Entry 8HFC (electron microscopy, 3.50 A resolution); this record covers chains A and B.

[Chain A]
Protein: Palmitoyltransferase ERF2
Source organism: Saccharomyces cerevisiae (strain ATCC 204508 / S288c)
Notes: EC 2.3.1.225
UniProt: Q06551 (ERFB_YEAST); numbering as in UniProt (aligned over 1-359)
Amino-acid sequence (381 residues; each row starts with the number of its first residue; numbers below 1 keep their minus sign (Met-21 is residue -21)):
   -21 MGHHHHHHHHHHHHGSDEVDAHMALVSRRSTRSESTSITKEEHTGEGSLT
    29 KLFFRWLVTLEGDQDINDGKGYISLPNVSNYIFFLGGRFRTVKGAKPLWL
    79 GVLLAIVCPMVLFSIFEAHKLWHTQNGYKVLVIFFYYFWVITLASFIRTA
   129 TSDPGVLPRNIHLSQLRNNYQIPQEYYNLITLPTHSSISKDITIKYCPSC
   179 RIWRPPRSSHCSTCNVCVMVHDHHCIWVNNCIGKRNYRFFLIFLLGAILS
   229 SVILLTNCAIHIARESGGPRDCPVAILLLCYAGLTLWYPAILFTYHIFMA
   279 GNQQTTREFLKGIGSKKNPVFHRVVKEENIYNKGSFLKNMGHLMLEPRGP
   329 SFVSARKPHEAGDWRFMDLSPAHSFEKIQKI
Not modelled in the structure: -21 to 74, 351-359
Differences from the reference sequence: initiating methionine (-21); expression tag (-20 to 0)
Swiss-Prot annotation at these positions:
  - active site: Cys203 (S-palmitoyl cysteine intermediate)
  - mutagenesis: Lys173 (K173E: In ERF2-1; loss of function), Arg182 (R182Q: In ERF2-7; loss of function), Cys189 (C189S: Abolishes palmitoyltransferase activity and interaction with SHR5), Asp200 (D200A: Loss of function), His201 (H201A: Abolishes palmitoyltransferase activity), Cys203 (C203S: Abolishes palmitoyltransferase activity), Phe218 (F218S: In ERF2-2; loss of function)
Covalently attached groups: palmitic acid (PLM) linked to Cys203
Metal / ion sites: Zn2+ site 1: Cys175, Cys178, His188, Cys195; Zn2+ site 2: Cys189, Cys192, His202, Cys209
What the authors report for this chain:
  - mutagenesis - C203A: abolished catalytic activity
  - catalytic residues: Cys203
  - binding site for palmitic acid: His201, Trp205, Phe218

[Chain B]
Protein: Ras modification protein ERF4
Source organism: Saccharomyces cerevisiae (strain ATCC 204508 / S288c)
UniProt: P41912 (ERFD_YEAST); numbering as in UniProt (aligned over 1-237)
Amino-acid sequence (264 residues; each row starts with the number of its first residue; numbers below 1 keep their minus sign (Met-26 is residue -26)):
   -26 MDYKDDDDKGSDYKDDDDKGSDEVDAHMCDSHQKEEDNANTSERALFFNY
    24 HEFSYSFYEDLGSEDAKPTEHDEDHKLCITHFPNVYAARGSAEFQVTRVV
    74 RVPRRFDESRSSLETPQFSTQLPGSEPAAIVGDDGTSFVRCGRYDIGDHV
   124 FGCSSVSPLSEYLSAAELAEVVHRVNGFLLREEGEVFGWRNLSGLLLDML
   174 TGGLWSWVLGPLLSRPVFQESLALEQYVAQLNSPGGLLHERGVRLVLPRR
   224 SGCLSLDFVVPRPK
Not modelled in the structure: -26 to 15
Differences from the reference sequence: initiating methionine (-26); expression tag (-25 to 0)
Swiss-Prot annotation at these positions:
  - mutagenesis: Ser128 (S128P: In ERF4-1; loss of function), Val148 (V148K: In ERF4-2; loss of function), Leu204 (L204P: In ERF4-3; loss of function)
Disulfide bonds: Cys114-Cys126

[How chain A and chain B interact]
Pairs across the interface (95):
  Tyr115(A) with Leu173(B), hydrogen bond (side chain-backbone)
  Ile119(A) with Leu173(B); Gly175(B)
  Ser123(A) with Gly175(B)
  Ile125(A) with Trp180(B), hydrophobic
  Arg126(A) with Gly176(B), hydrogen bond (side chain-backbone); Ser179(B), hydrogen bond (side chain-backbone); Trp180(B)
  Thr129(A) with Trp180(B)
  Leu135(A) with Leu227(B), hydrophobic
  Pro136(A) with Gly225(B)
  Asn138(A) with Val58(B)
  Ile139(A) with Arg74(B); Ser224(B)
  His140(A) with His24(B); Arg74(B); Leu227(B); Ser228(B)
  Leu141(A) with Arg74(B), hydrogen bond (backbone-side chain)
  Ser142(A) with Phe26(B); Pro56(B)
  Gln143(A) with Phe26(B); Tyr28(B); Tyr117(B), hydrogen bond; Asp118(B)
  Leu144(A) with Asp118(B), hydrogen bond (backbone-side chain); Ile119(B)
  Arg145(A) with Tyr117(B); Asp118(B), salt bridge; Ile119(B)
  Pro151(A) with Phe26(B), hydrophobic; Tyr28(B)
  Glu153(A) with Phe26(B); Ser27(B), hydrogen bond (side chain-backbone)
  Tyr154(A) with His24(B), hydrogen bond (side chain-backbone); Phe26(B); Phe55(B)
  Ile158(A) with Phe21(B), hydrophobic; Tyr23(B), hydrophobic
  Leu160(A) with Phe20(B), hydrophobic; Tyr23(B), hydrophobic; Phe79(B), hydrophobic
  Pro161(A) with Ala18(B); Phe20(B); Phe79(B); Asp80(B)
  Thr162(A) with Arg17(B), hydrogen bond (backbone-side chain); Phe79(B); Asp80(B); Leu86(B)
  His163(A) with Arg17(B), hydrogen bond (backbone-side chain); Phe79(B); Glu81(B); Ser82(B); Arg83(B)
  Ser164(A) with Arg17(B)
  Ser165(A) with Arg83(B), hydrogen bond
  Ile166(A) with Arg17(B), hydrogen bond (backbone-side chain); Arg83(B); Leu86(B), hydrophobic
  Ser167(A) with Arg17(B)
  Lys168(A) with Arg17(B)
  Asp169(A) with Arg17(B), salt bridge; Ala18(B)
  Ile170(A) with Leu86(B), hydrophobic
  Ile172(A) with Phe79(B), hydrophobic
  Trp181(A) with Tyr23(B); His24(B)
  Pro183(A) with Arg77(B)
  Pro184(A) with Arg77(B); Phe79(B), hydrophobic
  Lys212(A) with Glu156(B), salt bridge
  Arg216(A) with Asn164(B), hydrogen bond; Leu168(B)
  Phe217(A) with Asp171(B)
  Ile220(A) with Asp171(B); Met172(B), hydrophobic; Gly175(B)
  Gly319(A) with Val159(B)
  His320(A) with Val159(B); Phe160(B)
  Leu323(A) with Val159(B); Asn164(B), hydrogen bond (backbone-side chain); Leu165(B), hydrophobic
  Pro325(A) with Glu156(B)
  Ser329(A) with Arg222(B), hydrogen bond (backbone-side chain)
  Phe330(A) with Arg222(B); Gly225(B); Cys226(B), hydrophobic
  Ser332(A) with Arg222(B)
  Asp341(A) with Val58(B)
  Trp342(A) with Val58(B); Ala60(B), hydrogen bond (side chain-backbone); Arg62(B); Phe67(B), hydrophobic
Interface residues without a listed pair, chain A (58 interface residues in all): Ala122, Tyr148, Gln149, Gln152, Thr159, Ile180, Ile308, Tyr309, Lys311, Glu338
Interface residues without a listed pair, chain B (55 interface residues in all): Leu19, Tyr59, Ala61, Glu87, Gly157, Glu158, Thr174, Leu177, Pro221, Arg223
The authors on this interface:
  - interface residues, chain A: Arg126(A), Leu141(A), Gln143(A), Leu144(A), Arg145(A), Pro151(A), Glu153(A), Tyr154(A), Thr162(A), His163(A), Ser165(A), Ile166(A), Arg216(A), Pro325(A)
  - interface residues, chain B: Arg17(B), Tyr23(B), His24(B), Phe26(B), Ser27(B), Arg83(B), Tyr117(B), Asp118(B), Asn164(B), Gly176(B), Ser179(B)

[Summary]
58 residues of chain A and 55 residues of chain B are in contact, with 16 hydrogen bonds and 3 salt bridges.
Polar contacts include Arg145(A)-Asp118(B), Asp169(A)-Arg17(B) and Lys212(A)-Glu156(B). Palmitic acid is
covalently linked to Cys203(A). From the paper: the catalytic residue Cys203(A); C203A of chain A abolishes
catalytic activity.
Chain A is Palmitoyltransferase ERF2 and chain B is Ras modification protein ERF4, both from Saccharomyces
cerevisiae (strain ATCC 204508 / S288c); the structure, Cryo-EM structure of yeast Erf2/Erf4 complex, was
determined by electron microscopy, deposited together with 8HF3.
